PDB entry 1LTT | X-ray diffraction, 2.30 A resolution | chains E and C of the 7 polymer chains in the assembly

== Chain E ==
Protein: Heat-labile enterotoxin, subunit B
Organism: Escherichia coli
UniProtKB: P32890 (ELBP_ECOLI); residues 1-103 here correspond to UniProt positions 22-124 (UniProt number = residue number + 21)
Sequence (103 residues; row label = number of the first residue in the row):
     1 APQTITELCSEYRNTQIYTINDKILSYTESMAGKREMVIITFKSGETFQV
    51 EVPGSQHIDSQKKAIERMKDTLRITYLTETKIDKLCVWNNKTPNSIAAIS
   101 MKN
Disulfides: Cys9-Cys86

== Chain C ==
Protein: Heat-labile enterotoxin, subunit A
Organism: Escherichia coli
UniProtKB: P06717 (ELAP_ECOLI); residues 196-236 here correspond to UniProt positions 214-254 (UniProt number = residue number + 18)
Sequence (41 residues; numbered 196 to 236; the number before each row is that of its first residue):
   196 GDTCNEETQNLSTIYLREYQSKVKRQIFSDYQSEVDIYNRI

== Chain E / chain C interface ==
Pairs across the interface (20):
  Lys62(E) - Ile236(C)
  Lys63(E) - Ile232(C)
  Lys63(E) - Tyr233(C)
  Lys63(E) - Ile236(C)
  Glu66(E) - Ile236(C)
  Arg67(E) - Ile232(C)
  Asp70(E) - Val230(C)
  Ile74(E) - Gln227(C)
  Leu77(E) - Lys219(C)
  Leu77(E) - Phe223(C)
  Thr78(E) - Ser216(C)  hydrogen bond (backbone-side chain)
  Thr78(E) - Lys219(C)
  Thr78(E) - Arg220(C)
  Thr78(E) - Phe223(C)
  Glu79(E) - Ser216(C)  hydrogen bond (backbone-side chain)
  Glu79(E) - Lys219(C)  salt bridge
  Thr80(E) - Ser216(C)
  Thr80(E) - Arg220(C)
  Lys81(E) - Glu213(C)
  Asn103(E) - Arg220(C)  hydrogen bond (backbone-side chain)
Also at the interface, not in a pair above, chain C (12 interface residues in all): Lys217, Arg235

== Overview ==
The chain E/chain C interface involves 12 residues from each chain, with 3 hydrogen bonds and 1 salt bridge.
Polar contacts include Glu79(E)-Lys219(C), Thr78(E)-Ser216(C) and Glu79(E)-Ser216(C).
Chain E is Heat-labile enterotoxin, subunit B and chain C is Heat-labile enterotoxin, subunit A, both from
Escherichia coli; the structure, Lactose binding to heat-labile enterotoxin revealed by X-ray crystallography,
was determined by X-ray diffraction.
